7ORL - chains P and A of the 4 polymer chains in the assembly; structure by electron microscopy, 3.60 A resolution.

Chain P:
Molecule: 15-nt RNA strand
Organism: La Crosse virus
Sequence (15 nucleotides; row label = number of the first residue in the row):
     2 AAUGCUAUAA UAGUA
Not modelled in the structure: 10-12
Covalently attached groups: mrna cap analog N7-methyl gpppg (GTG) linked to A2

Chain A:
Molecule: RNA-directed RNA polymerase L
Organism: La Crosse virus
Notes: EC 2.7.7.48, 3.1.-.-
UniProtKB: A5HC98 (L_BUNLC); numbering as in UniProt; present here: 1-1031, 1039-2263
Chain sequence (2276 residues; each row starts with the number of its first residue; note: 7 numbers in that range are skipped by the numbering (no residue carries them; nothing is unmodelled there); a row labelled like 1031A-1031T holds insertion residues (1031A, then the next letters in order)):
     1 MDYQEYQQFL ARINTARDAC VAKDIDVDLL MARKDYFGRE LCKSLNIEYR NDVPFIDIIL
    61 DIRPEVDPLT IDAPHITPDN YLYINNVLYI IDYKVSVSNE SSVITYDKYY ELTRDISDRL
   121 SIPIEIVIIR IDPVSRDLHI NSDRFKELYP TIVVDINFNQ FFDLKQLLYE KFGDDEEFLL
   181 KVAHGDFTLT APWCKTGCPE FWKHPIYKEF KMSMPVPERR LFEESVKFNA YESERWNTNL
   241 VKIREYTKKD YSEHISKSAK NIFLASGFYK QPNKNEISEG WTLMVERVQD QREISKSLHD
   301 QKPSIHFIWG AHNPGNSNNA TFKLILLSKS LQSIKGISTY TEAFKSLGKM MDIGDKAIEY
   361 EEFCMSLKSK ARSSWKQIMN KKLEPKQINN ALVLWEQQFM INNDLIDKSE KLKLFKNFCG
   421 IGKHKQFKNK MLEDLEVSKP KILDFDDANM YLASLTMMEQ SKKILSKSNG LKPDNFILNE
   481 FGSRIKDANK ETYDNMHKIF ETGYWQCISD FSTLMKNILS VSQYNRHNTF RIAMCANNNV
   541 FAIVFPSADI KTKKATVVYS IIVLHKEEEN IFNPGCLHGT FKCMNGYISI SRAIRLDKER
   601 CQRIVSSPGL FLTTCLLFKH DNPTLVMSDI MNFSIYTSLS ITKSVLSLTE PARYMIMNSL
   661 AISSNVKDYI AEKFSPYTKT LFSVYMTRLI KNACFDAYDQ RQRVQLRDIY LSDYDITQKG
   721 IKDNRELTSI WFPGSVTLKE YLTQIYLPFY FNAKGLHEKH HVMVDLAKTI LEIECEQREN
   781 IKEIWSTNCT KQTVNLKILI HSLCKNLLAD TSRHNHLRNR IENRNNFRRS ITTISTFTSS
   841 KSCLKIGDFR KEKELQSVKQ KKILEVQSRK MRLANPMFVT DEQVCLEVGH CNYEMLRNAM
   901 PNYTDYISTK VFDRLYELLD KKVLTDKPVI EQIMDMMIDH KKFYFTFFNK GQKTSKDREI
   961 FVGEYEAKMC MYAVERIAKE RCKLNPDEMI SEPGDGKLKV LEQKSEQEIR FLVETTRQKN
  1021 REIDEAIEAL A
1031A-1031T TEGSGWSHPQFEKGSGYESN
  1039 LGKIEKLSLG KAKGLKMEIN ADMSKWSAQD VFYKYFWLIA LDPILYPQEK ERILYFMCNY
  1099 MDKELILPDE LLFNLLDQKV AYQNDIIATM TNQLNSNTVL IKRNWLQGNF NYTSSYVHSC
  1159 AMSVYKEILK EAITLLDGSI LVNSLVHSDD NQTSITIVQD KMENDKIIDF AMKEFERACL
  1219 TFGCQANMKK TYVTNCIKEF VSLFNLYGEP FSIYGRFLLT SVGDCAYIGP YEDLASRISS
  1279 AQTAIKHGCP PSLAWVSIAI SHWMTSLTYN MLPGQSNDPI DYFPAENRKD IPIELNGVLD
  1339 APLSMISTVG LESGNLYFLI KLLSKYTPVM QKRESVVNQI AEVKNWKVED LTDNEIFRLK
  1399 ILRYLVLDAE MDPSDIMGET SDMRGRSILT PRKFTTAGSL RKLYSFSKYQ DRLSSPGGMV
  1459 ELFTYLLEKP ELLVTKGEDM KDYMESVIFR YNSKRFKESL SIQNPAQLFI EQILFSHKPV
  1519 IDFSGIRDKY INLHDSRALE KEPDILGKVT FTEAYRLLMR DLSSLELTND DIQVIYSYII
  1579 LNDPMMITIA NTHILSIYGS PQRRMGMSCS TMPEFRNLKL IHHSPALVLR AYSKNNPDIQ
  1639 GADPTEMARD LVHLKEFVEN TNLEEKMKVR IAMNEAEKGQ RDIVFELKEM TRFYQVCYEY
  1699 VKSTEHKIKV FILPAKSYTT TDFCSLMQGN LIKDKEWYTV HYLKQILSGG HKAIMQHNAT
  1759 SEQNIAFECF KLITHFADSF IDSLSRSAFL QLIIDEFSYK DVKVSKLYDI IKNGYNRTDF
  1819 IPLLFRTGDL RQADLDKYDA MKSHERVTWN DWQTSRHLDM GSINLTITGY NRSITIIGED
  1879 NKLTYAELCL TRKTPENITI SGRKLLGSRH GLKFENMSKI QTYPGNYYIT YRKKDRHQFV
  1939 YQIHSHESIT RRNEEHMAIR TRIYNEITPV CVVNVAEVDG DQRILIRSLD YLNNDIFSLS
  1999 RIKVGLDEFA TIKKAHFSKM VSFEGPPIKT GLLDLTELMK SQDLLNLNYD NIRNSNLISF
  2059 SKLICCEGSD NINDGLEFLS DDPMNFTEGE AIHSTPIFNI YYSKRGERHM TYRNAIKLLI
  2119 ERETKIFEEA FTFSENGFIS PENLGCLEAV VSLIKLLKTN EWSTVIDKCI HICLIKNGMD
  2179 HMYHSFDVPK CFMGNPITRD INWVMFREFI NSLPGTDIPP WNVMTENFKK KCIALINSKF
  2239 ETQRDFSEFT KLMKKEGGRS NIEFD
Not modelled in the structure: 371-380, 857-869, 1031A-1031T, 1528-1537, 1958-1960, 2188-2198, 2238-2263
Sequence notes: engineered mutation Lys-34 (His in A5HC98); insertion (1031D-1031P)
Ion coordination: Mg2+ near Asp-1188 (its only coordinating residue here); Zn2+: Cys-2064, His-2169, Asp-2178, His-2182
Ligand contacts:
  - mrna cap analog N7-methyl gpppg (GTG; 7-methyl-guanosine-5'-triphosphate-5'-guanosine): Tyr-714, Val-1845, Trp-1847, Trp-1850, Gln-1851, Arg-1854, Arg-1907, His-1908, Gly-1909, Leu-1910, Lys-2011, Lys-2012, Ala-2013, His-2014, Phe-2015
  - pyrophosphate (POP): Arg-958, Met-1061, Ser-1062, Lys-1063, Trp-1064, Gln-1145, Asp-1187, Asn-1225
Swiss-Prot annotation at these positions:
  - binding site (Mn(2+)): Asp-52, Asp-79, Asp-92, Tyr-93
  - binding site (Mg(2+)): Asp-1188
  - binding site (Zn(2+)): Cys-2064, His-2169, Asp-2178, His-2182
  - mutagenesis: Asp-52 (D52A: Complete loss of nuclease activity), Asp-79 (D79A: Complete loss of nuclease activity), Asp-92 (D92A: Complete loss of nuclease activity), Lys-94 (K94A: Complete loss of nuclease activity)
Reported in the primary citation:
  - mutagenesis - M989A, S991A: unchanged catalytic activity
  - binding site for the 15-nt RNA strand (chain P): Arg-820, Arg-824, Arg-1614, His-1620, His-1621, Asp-1641
  - mutagenesis - H34K: abolished catalytic activity (citing earlier work)
  - mutagenesis - M989A: decreased catalytic activity on 25-mer product
  - mutagenesis - I990A: increased catalytic activity on 25-mer
  - mutagenesis - S991A (13.8-fold): increased catalytic activity on replication products

How chain P and chain A interact:
Residue-residue contacts (31):
  A2(P) / Tyr-714(A)  base contact
  A2(P) / Ala-2013(A)  phosphate contact
  A2(P) / His-2014(A)  hydrogen bond to the phosphate
  A2(P) / Lys-2017(A)  salt bridge to the phosphate
  G5(P) / Arg-1614(A)  hydrogen bond to the base
  C6(P) / Asp-18(A)  base contact
  C6(P) / Cys-20(A)  base contact
  C6(P) / Val-21(A)  base contact
  C6(P) / Asn-819(A)  base contact
  C6(P) / Arg-820(A)  base contact
  C6(P) / Asn-823(A)  base contact
  U7(P) / Asn-819(A)  base contact
  U7(P) / Arg-820(A)  base contact
  U7(P) / Asn-823(A)  hydrogen bond to the base
  U7(P) / Arg-824(A)  base contact
  A8(P) / His-1620(A)  salt bridge to the phosphate
  A8(P) / His-1621(A)  salt bridge to the phosphate
  A8(P) / Asp-1641(A)  phosphate contact
  U9(P) / Arg-824(A)  salt bridge to the phosphate
  A13(P) / Ser-1278(A)  sugar contact
  G14(P) / Thr-1258(A)  hydrogen bond to the phosphate
  U15(P) / Lys-950(A)  base contact
  U15(P) / His-1185(A)  sugar contact
  U15(P) / Val-1239(A)  phosphate contact
  A16(P) / Lys-950(A)  base contact
  A16(P) / Arg-958(A)  hydrogen bond to the base
  A16(P) / Ile-960(A)  base contact
  A16(P) / Gln-1145(A)  base contact
  A16(P) / Gly-1146(A)  base contact
  A16(P) / Ser-1186(A)  sugar contact
  A16(P) / Asp-1187(A)  hydrogen bond to the sugar
Also at the interface, not in a pair above, chain P (11 interface residues in all): A3
Also at the interface, not in a pair above, chain A (33 interface residues in all): His-814, Ser-1240, Arg-1254, Phe-1255, Gly-1639, Tyr-1716, Glu-1766

Summary:
11 residues of chain P and 33 residues of chain A are in contact; the contacts include 6 hydrogen bonds and 4
salt bridges. Polar pairs include G5(P)/Arg-1614(A), U7(P)/Asn-823(A) and A16(P)/Arg-958(A). The paper reports
a binding site for the 15-nt RNA strand (chain P) at Arg-820(A), Arg-824(A) and Arg-1614(A) among others; H34K
of chain A abolishes catalytic activity; 4 substitutions were tested in all.
Here chain P is a 15-nt RNA strand and chain A is RNA-directed RNA polymerase L, both from La Crosse virus.
Entry 7ORL (La Crosse virus polymerase at transcription initiation stage) was determined by electron
microscopy together with 7ORI, 7ORJ, 7ORK, 7ORM and 7ORO from the same study.
